PDB entry 6FTL | X-ray diffraction, 2.60 A resolution | chains C and E of the 8 polymer chains in the assembly

[Chain C (and E)]
Name: Ribulose bisphosphate carboxylase large chain
Source organism: Skeletonema marinoi
Notes: EC 4.1.1.39; chain E of this document is another copy of the same molecule, construct and numbering; everything in this record applies to it too
Amino-acid sequence (484 residues; row label = number of the first residue in the row):
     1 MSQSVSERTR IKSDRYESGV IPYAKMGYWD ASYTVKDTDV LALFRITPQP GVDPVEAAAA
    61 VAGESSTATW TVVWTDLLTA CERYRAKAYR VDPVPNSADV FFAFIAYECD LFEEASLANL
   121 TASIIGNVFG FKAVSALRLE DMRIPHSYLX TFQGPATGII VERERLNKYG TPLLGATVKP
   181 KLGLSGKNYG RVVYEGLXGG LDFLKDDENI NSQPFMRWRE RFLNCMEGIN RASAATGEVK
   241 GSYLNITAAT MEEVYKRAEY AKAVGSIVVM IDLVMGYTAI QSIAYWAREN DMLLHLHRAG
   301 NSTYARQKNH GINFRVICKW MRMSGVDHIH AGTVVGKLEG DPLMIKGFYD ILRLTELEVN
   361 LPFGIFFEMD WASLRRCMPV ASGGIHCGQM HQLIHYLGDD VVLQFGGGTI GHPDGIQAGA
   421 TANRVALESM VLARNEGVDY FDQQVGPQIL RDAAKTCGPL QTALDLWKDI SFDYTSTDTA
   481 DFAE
Not modelled in the structure: 1-2
Modified positions: LOH (3,4-dihydroxylysine) at position 150, LYO (4-hydroxy-lysine) at position 198; Pro155 (4-hydroxyproline; HYP); Leu174 (beta-hydroxyleucine; HLU); Lys205 (lysine nz-carboxylic acid; KCX); Lys346 (N-trimethyllysine; M3L)
Bound ions: Mg2+: Lys205, Asp207, Glu208 (together with 2-carboxyarabinitol-1,5-diphosphate)
Ligand contacts: 2-carboxyarabinitol-1,5-diphosphate (CAP): Glu64, Thr69, Trp70, Asn127, Thr177, Lys179, Lys181, Lys205, Asp207, Glu208, His297, Arg298, His330, Lys337, Leu338, Ser382, Gly383, Gly384, Gln404, Phe405, Gly406, Gly407
What the authors report for this chain:
  - post-translational modification sites: Pro155, Lys205, Lys346

[How chain C and chain E interact]
Pairs across the interface - 14 pairs, chain C then chain E:
  LOH_150(C) with Pro214(E)
  Val161(C) with Glu220(E)
  Glu164(C) with Lys187(E)
  Tyr169(C) with Lys187(E), hydrogen bond
  Arg288(C) with Arg217(E); Arg219(E)
  Glu289(C) with Arg219(E), salt bridge; Lys256(E), salt bridge
  Asp291(C) with Arg219(E); Leu223(E); Tyr260(E), hydrogen bond
  Ser373(C) with Pro214(E)
  Arg375(C) with Arg217(E); Glu220(E), salt bridge
Other interface residues (no listed pair), chain C (10 interface residues in all): Arg165
Other interface residues (no listed pair), chain E (10 interface residues in all): Ser185, Met216

[Overview]
Chain C and chain E each contribute 10 residues to their interface, with 2 hydrogen bonds and 3 salt bridges.
Among the polar pairs are Glu289(C)-Arg219(E), Glu289(C)-Lys256(E) and Arg375(C)-Glu220(E). Bound to chain C:
2-carboxyarabinitol-1,5-diphosphate. Lys205(C), Asp207(C) and Glu208(C) form the Mg2+ site. From the paper:
modification sites Pro155(C), Lys205(C) and Lys346(C).
Both chains are Ribulose bisphosphate carboxylase large chain (Skeletonema marinoi). Entry 6FTL (Rubisco from
Skeletonema marinoi) was determined by X-ray diffraction together with 5OYA, 5N9Z and 5MZ2 from the same
study.
